Entry 7R0C (electron microscopy, 4.73 A resolution (low resolution: residue-level contacts below are approximate; hydrogen-bond / salt-bridge calls are withheld)); this record covers chains A and C of the 4 polymer chains in the assembly.

== Chain A ==
Molecule: Vasopressin V2 receptor
Organism: Homo sapiens
UniProt: P30518 (V2R_HUMAN); residues 4-371 here = UniProt positions 4-371
Sequence (378 residues; row label = number of the first residue in the row; numbers below 1 keep their minus sign (Gly-6 is residue -6)):
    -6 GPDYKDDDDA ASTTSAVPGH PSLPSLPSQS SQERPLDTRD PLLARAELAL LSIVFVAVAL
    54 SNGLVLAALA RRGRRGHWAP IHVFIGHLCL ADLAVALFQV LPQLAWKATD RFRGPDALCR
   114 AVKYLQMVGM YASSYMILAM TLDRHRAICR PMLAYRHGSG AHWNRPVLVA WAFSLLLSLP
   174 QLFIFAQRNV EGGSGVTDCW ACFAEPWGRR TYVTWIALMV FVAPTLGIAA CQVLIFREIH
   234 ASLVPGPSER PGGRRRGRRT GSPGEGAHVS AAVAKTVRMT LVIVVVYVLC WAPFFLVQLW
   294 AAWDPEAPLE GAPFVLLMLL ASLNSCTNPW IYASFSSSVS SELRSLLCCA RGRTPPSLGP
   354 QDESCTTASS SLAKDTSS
Not modelled in the structure: -6 to 31, 148-156, 183-188, 239-263, 343-355, 369-371
Disulfides: Cys112-Cys192
Modified positions: Ser357, Ser362, Ser363, Ser364 (phosphoserine; SEP); Thr359, Thr360 (phosphothreonine; TPO)
Differences from the reference sequence: expression tag (-6 to 3); conflict Gln22 (Asn in P30518)
UniProt features mapped onto this chain:
  - lipidation (S-palmitoyl cysteine): Cys341, Cys342
  - natural variant: Leu43 (L43P: In NDI1), Leu44 (L44P: In NDI1), Ile46 (I46K: In NDI1), Leu53 (L53R: In NDI1), Asn55 (N55D: In NDI1; N55H: In NDI1), Leu59 (L59P: In NDI1), Leu62 to Arg64 (deletion: In NDI1), Leu62 (L62P: In NDI1), His80 (H80R: In NDI1), Leu81 (L81F: In NDI1), Leu83 (L83P: In NDI1; L83Q: In NDI1), Ala84 (A84D: In NDI1), 60 further natural variant entries in UniProt
  - mutagenesis: Cys341 (C341S: Reduced palmitoylation, reduced cell surface localization but coupling to G protein unaffected), Cys342 (C342S: Reduced palmitoylation, reduced cell surface localization but coupling to G protein unaffected)
What the authors report for this chain:
  - conformationally variable residues (helix shift): Val266, Ala326
  - post-translational modification sites: Ser357, Thr359, Thr360, Ser362, Ser363, Ser364

== Chain C ==
Molecule: Arrestin2
Organism: Homo sapiens
UniProt: P49407 (ARRB1_HUMAN); residues 2-382 here = UniProt positions 2-382
Sequence (424 residues; each row starts with the number of its first residue; numbers below 1 keep their minus sign (Met-41 is residue -41)):
   -41 MGASWSHPQF EKGGGSGGGS GGSSAWSHPQ FEKLEVLFQG PASGDKGTRV FKKASPNGKL
    19 TVYLGKRDFV DHIDLVDPVD GVVLVDPEYL KERRVYVTLT CAFRYGREDL DVLGLTFRKD
    79 LFVANVQSFP PAPEDKKPLT RLQERLIKKL GEHAYPFTFE IPPNLPCSVT LQPGPEDTGK
   139 ACGVDYEVKA FCAENLEEKI HKRNSVRLVI RKVQYAPERP GPQPTAETTR QFLMSDKPLH
   199 LEASLDKEIY YHGEPISVNV HVTNNTNKTV KKIKISVRQY ADICLFNTAQ YKCPVAMEEA
   259 DDTVAPSSTF CKVYTLTPFL ANNREKRGLA LDGKLKHEDT NLASSTLLRE GANREILGII
   319 VSYKVKVKLV VSRGGLLGDL ASSDVAVELP FTLMHPKPKE EPPHREVPEN ETPVDTNLIE
   379 LDTN
Not modelled in the structure: -41 to 5, 332-339, 367-382
Differences from the reference sequence: initiating methionine (-41); expression tag (-40 to 1)
UniProt features mapped onto this chain:
  - binding site (1D-myo-inositol hexakisphosphate): Lys250, Met255, Lys324, Lys326
  - modified residue: Tyr47 (Phosphotyrosine)
  - mutagenesis: Arg169 (R169E: Constitutive active; enables phosphorylation-independent binding to GPCRs)

== Chain A / chain C interface ==
Pairs across the interface - 43 pairs, chain A then chain C:
  His70(A) - Glu134(C)
  Pro73(A) - Arg285(C)
  Ile74(A) - Glu66(C)
  Arg137(A) - Asp69(C)
  Ile141(A) - Tyr63(C)
  Cys142(A) - Tyr63(C)
  Arg143(A) - Tyr249(C)
  Pro144(A) - Ile241(C)
  Pro144(A) - Tyr249(C)
  Met145(A) - Gly64(C)
  Met145(A) - Arg65(C)
  Met145(A) - Tyr249(C)
  Leu146(A) - Tyr249(C)
  Ala147(A) - Cys251(C)
  Ala147(A) - Lys284(C)
  Ala147(A) - Arg285(C)
  His233(A) - Tyr63(C)
  Ala234(A) - Lys77(C)
  Ala265(A) - Leu68(C)
  Lys268(A) - Leu68(C)
  Thr269(A) - Leu68(C)
  Cys358(A) - Ala12(C)
  Cys358(A) - Ser13(C)
  Cys358(A) - Pro14(C)
  Thr360(A) - Lys10(C)
  Ala361(A) - Phe9(C)
  Ala361(A) - Lys10(C)
  Ser362(A) - Arg7(C)
  Ser362(A) - Val8(C)
  Ser362(A) - Phe9(C)
  Ser362(A) - Lys10(C)
  Ser363(A) - Arg7(C)
  Ser363(A) - Val8(C)
  Ser363(A) - Lys10(C)
  Ser363(A) - Lys107(C)
  Ser364(A) - Arg7(C)
  Ser364(A) - Val8(C)
  Ser364(A) - Lys107(C)
  Leu365(A) - Thr6(C)
  Leu365(A) - Val8(C)
  Leu365(A) - Arg103(C)
  Leu365(A) - Lys107(C)
  Asp368(A) - Arg99(C)
Also at the interface, not in a pair above, chain A (27 interface residues in all): Thr359, Ala366, Lys367
Also at the interface, not in a pair above, chain C (30 interface residues in all): Lys11, Arg25, Leu100, Lys106, Leu129, Leu293
Interface features reported in the paper:
  - residue pairs: Arg137(A)-Asp69(C) (salt bridge)
  - interface residues, chain A: Arg68(A), Arg139(A), Glu231(A)
  - interface residues, chain C: Arg7(C), Lys10(C), Lys11(C), Arg25(C), Tyr63(C), Lys107(C)

== Overview ==
27 residues of chain A and 30 residues of chain C are in contact. The authors report a salt bridge between
Arg137(A) and Asp69(C). From the paper: interface residues Arg68(A), Arg139(A) and Arg7(C) among others;
modification sites Ser357(A), Thr359(A) and Thr360(A) among others.
Chain A is Vasopressin V2 receptor and chain C is Arrestin2, both from Homo sapiens; the structure, Structure
of the AVP-V2R-arrestin2-ScFv30 complex, was determined by electron microscopy, deposited together with 7R0J.
